PDB entry 5EQX | X-ray diffraction, 3.05 A resolution | chain A

Chain A:
Protein: Desmoglein-3
Organism: Homo sapiens
Reference sequence: P32926 (DSG3_HUMAN); residues 1-549 here correspond to UniProt positions 50-598 (UniProt number = residue number + 49)
Chain sequence (555 residues; each row starts with the number of its first residue):
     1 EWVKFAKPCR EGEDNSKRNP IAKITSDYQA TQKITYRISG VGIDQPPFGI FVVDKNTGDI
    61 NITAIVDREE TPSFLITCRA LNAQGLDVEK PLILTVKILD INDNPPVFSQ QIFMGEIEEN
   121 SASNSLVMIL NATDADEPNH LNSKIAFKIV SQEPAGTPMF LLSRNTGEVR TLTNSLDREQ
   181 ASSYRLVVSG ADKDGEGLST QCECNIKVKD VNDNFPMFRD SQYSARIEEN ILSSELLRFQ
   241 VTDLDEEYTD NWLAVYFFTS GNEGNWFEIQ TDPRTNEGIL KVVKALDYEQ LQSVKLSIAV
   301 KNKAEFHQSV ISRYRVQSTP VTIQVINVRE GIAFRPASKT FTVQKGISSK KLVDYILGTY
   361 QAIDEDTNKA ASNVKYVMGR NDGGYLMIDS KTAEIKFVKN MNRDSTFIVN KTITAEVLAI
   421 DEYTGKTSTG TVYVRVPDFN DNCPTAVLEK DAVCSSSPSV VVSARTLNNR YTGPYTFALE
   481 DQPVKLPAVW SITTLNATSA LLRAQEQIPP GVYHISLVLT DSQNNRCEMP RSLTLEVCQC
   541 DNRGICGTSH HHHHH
Unresolved in the structure: 440-555
Sequence notes: expression tag (550-555)
UniProt features mapped onto this chain:
  - glycosylation (N-linked (GlcNAc...) asparagine): Asn-61, Asn-131, Asn-410, Asn-496
Covalently attached groups: N-acetylglucosamine (NAG) linked to Asn-61, Asn-131; alpha-D-mannopyranose (MAN) linked to Thr-427, Thr-429, Thr-431
Ion coordination: Ca2+ site 1: Glu-11, Glu-69, Asp-100, Ile-101, Asp-103, Asp-136; Ca2+ site 2: Glu-11, Asp-67, Glu-69, Asp-103; Ca2+ site 3: Asn-102, Asn-104, Asp-134, Asp-136, Asn-142, Asp-192; Ca2+ site 4: Glu-119, Asp-177, Glu-179, Asp-213; Ca2+ site 5: Glu-119, Glu-179, Asp-210, Val-211, Asp-213, Asp-245; Ca2+ site 6: Asn-212, Asn-214, Asp-243, Asp-245, Asn-251, Asn-302; Ca2+ site 7: Glu-229, Glu-289, Asn-327, Val-328, Glu-330; Ca2+ site 8: Glu-229, Asp-287, Glu-289, Glu-330
What the authors report for this chain:
  - specificity-determining residues: Arg-10, Lys-17, Arg-18, Lys-97
  - contacts within the chain: Trp-2/Tyr-36 (hydrophobic contact), Trp-2/Ala-80 (hydrophobic contact), Trp-2/Leu-92 (hydrophobic contact)

Overview:
N-acetylglucosamine is covalently linked to Asn-61 and Asn-131. Alpha-D-mannopyranose is covalently linked to
Thr-427, Thr-429 and Thr-431. Glu-11, Glu-69, Asp-100, Ile-101, Asp-103 and Asp-136 coordinate Ca2+ site 1.
The paper reports specificity determinants Arg-10, Lys-17 and Arg-18 among others; contacts within the chain
involving Tyr-36, Trp-2 and Ala-80 among others.
Chain A is Desmoglein-3 (Homo sapiens); the structure, Crystal structure of human Desmoglein-3 ectodomain, was
determined by X-ray diffraction together with 5IRY, 5J5J and 5ERP from the same study.
